7WVL - chains L and F of the 3 polymer chains in the assembly; structure by X-ray diffraction, 3.00 A resolution.

# Chain L
Protein: P4A2 Fab Light Chain
Source organism: Mus musculus
Notes: antibody fragment or engineered binder
Chain sequence (218 residues; numbered 1 to 218; the number before each row is that of its first residue):
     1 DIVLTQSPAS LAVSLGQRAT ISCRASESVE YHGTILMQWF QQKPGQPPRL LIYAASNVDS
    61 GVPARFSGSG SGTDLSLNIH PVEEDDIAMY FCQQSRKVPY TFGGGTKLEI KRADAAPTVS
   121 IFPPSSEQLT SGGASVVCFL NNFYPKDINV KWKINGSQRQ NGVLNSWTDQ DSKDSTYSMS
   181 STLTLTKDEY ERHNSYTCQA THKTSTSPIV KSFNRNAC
Not modelled in the structure: 217-218
Disulfides: C23-C92, C138-C198

# Chain F
Protein: Spike protein S1
Source organism: Severe acute respiratory syndrome coronavirus 2
Notes: fragment: Receptor binding domain
Reference sequence: P0DTC2 (SPIKE_SARS2); residue numbers follow UniProt; this construct covers 332-532
Chain sequence (223 residues; each row starts with the number of its first residue):
   332 ITNLCPFGEV FNATRFASVY AWNRKRISNC VADYSVLYNS ASFSTFKCYG VSPTKLNDLC
   392 FTNVYADSFV IRGDEVRQIA PGQTGKIADY NYKLPDDFTG CVIAWNSNNL DSKVGGNYNY
   452 LYRLFRKSNL KPFERDISTE IYQAGSTPCN GVEGFNCYFP LQSYGFQPTN GVGYQPYRVV
   512 VLSFELLHAP ATVCGPKKST NGSLEVLFQG PGSHHHHHHH HHH
Not modelled in the structure: 332-336, 514-554
Disulfides: C379-C432, C480-C488
Sequence notes: expression tag (533-554)
Curated features (UniProtKB/Swiss-Prot):
  - region: R403 to D405 (Integrin-binding motif), N448 to F456 (Immunodominant HLA epitope recognized by the CD8+)
  - glycosylation: N343 (N-linked (GlcNAc...) (complex) asparagine)
  - natural variant: G339 (G339D: In strain: Omicron/BA.1, Omicron/BA.2 and 4 more; G339H: In strain: Omicron/BA.2.75, Omicron/XBB.1.5 and 1 more), R346 (R346K: In strain: Mu/B.1.621; R346T: In strain: Omicron/BQ.1.1, Omicron/XBB.1.5 and 1 more), L368 (L368I: In strain: Omicron/XBB.1.5, Omicron/EG.5.1), S371 (S371F: In strain: Omicron/BA.2, Omicron/BA.2.12.1 and 6 more; S371L: In strain: Omicron/BA.1), S373 (S373P: In strain: Omicron/BA.1, Omicron/BA.2 and 7 more), S375 (S375F: In strain: Omicron/BA.1, Omicron/BA.2 and 7 more), T376 (T376A: In strain: Omicron/BA.2, Omicron/BA.2.12.1 and 5 more), D405 (D405N: In strain: Omicron/BA.2, Omicron/BA.2.12.1 and 6 more), R408 (R408S: In strain: Omicron/BA.2, Omicron/BA.2.12.1 and 6 more), K417 (K417N: In strain: Beta/B.1.351, Omicron/BA.1 and 8 more; K417T: In strain: Gamma/P.1), N440 (N440K: In strain: Omicron/BA.1, Omicron/BA.2 and 7 more), K444 (K444T: In strain: Omicron/BQ.1.1), 16 further natural variant entries in UniProt
  - mutagenesis: N343 (N343Q: Reduced viral infectivity), L452 (L452R: Increased resistance to neutralizing antibodies. Decreases HLA binding to NF9 epitope. Increased binding affinity to human ACE2), Y453 (Y453F: Decreased HLA binding to NF9 epitope. Increased binding affinity to human ACE2), A475 (A475V: Increased resistance to neutralizing antibodies), V483 (V483A: Increased resistance to neutralizing antibodies), E484 (E484D: Increased replication in human TMEM106B overexpressing cells), F490 (F490L: Increased resistance to neutralizing antibodies and human covalescent sera neutralization), Q493 (Q493N: Reduced host ACE2-binding affinity in vitro; Q493Y: Reduced host ACE2-binding affinity in vitro), N501 (N501T: Reduced host ACE2-binding affinity in vitro; N501Y: Increased binding affinity to human ACE2), H519 (H519P: Increased resistance to human covalescent sera neutralization)

# How chain L and chain F interact
Pairs across the interface (16):
  Y31(L) with A475(F); G476(F); S477(F)
  T34(L) with A475(F)
  L36(L) with N487(F)
  Q38(L) with Y489(F)
  F40(L) with F486(F), hydrophobic
  Y53(L) with L455(F); F456(F), hydrophobic; Y489(F), hydrophobic
  A54(L) with Y489(F)
  N57(L) with L455(F); F456(F)
  A64(L) with Y505(F)
  Q93(L) with F486(F)
  S95(L) with N487(F), hydrogen bond (backbone-side chain)
Other interface residues (no listed pair), chain L (14 interface residues in all): H32, V58, R96
Other interface residues (no listed pair), chain F (11 interface residues in all): Y473, Q493
From the paper, about this interface:
  - specific contacts: F40(L)-F486(F) (hydrophobic contact), Y53(L)-Y489(F) (hydrophobic contact), S95(L)-N487(F) (hydrogen bond)
  - epitope / paratope residues, chain L: Y31(L), T34(L), L36(L), Q38(L), F40(L), Y53(L), A54(L), N57(L), Q93(L), S95(L)

# In short
Chain L and chain F form an interface of 14 and 11 residues respectively, with 1 hydrogen bond. The
hydrogen-bonded pair is S95(L)-N487(F). The authors report hydrophobic contacts between F40(L) and F486(F) and
Y53(L) and Y489(F); a hydrogen bond between S95(L) and N487(F). The paper reports epitope/paratope residues
Y31(L), T34(L) and L36(L) among others.
Here chain L is P4A2 Fab Light Chain (Mus musculus) and chain F is Spike protein S1 (Severe acute respiratory
syndrome coronavirus 2). Entry 7WVL (Structure of P4A2 Fab in complex with Spike-RBD from SARS-CoV-2) was
determined by X-ray diffraction.
